PDB entry 4RX7 | X-ray diffraction, 1.80 A resolution | chain A

# Chain A
Protein: Tyrosine-protein kinase SYK
From: Homo sapiens
Notes: EC 2.7.10.2; fragment: Protein kinase domain residues 356-635
Reference sequence: P43405 (KSYK_HUMAN); residue numbers follow UniProt; this construct covers 356-635
Amino-acid sequence (289 residues; row label = number of the first residue in the row):
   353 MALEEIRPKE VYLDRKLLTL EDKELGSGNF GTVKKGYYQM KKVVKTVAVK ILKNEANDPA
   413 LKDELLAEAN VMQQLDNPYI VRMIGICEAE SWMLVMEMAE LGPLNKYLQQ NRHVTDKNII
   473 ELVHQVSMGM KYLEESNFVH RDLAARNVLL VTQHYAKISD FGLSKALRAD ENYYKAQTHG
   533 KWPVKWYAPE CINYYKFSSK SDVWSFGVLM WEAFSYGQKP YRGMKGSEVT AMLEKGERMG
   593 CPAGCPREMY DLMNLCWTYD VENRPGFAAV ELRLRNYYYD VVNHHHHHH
Disordered / not traced: 353-362, 408-410, 638-641
Sequence notes: expression tag (353-355, 636-641); conflict Thr467 (Lys in P43405)
UniProt features mapped onto this chain:
  - active site: Asp494 (Proton acceptor)
  - binding site (ATP): Leu377 to Val385, Lys402
  - modified residue: Tyr364 (Phosphotyrosine), Ser379 (Phosphoserine), Thr384 (Phosphothreonine), Tyr484 (Phosphotyrosine), Tyr507 (Phosphotyrosine), Tyr525 (Phosphotyrosine), Tyr526 (Phosphotyrosine), Thr530 (Phosphothreonine), Tyr546 (Phosphotyrosine), Ser579 (Phosphoserine), Thr582 (Phosphothreonine), Tyr629 (Phosphotyrosine), Tyr630 (Phosphotyrosine), Tyr631 (Phosphotyrosine)
  - natural variant: Met450 (M450I: In IMD82), Ser550 (S550F: In IMD82; S550Y: In IMD82)
  - mutagenesis: Tyr630 (Y630F: Loss of interaction with BLNK)
Ligand contacts: 3YV (3-{[(1R,2S)-2-aminocyclohexyl]amino}-5-{[3-(2H-1,2,3-triazol-2-yl)phenyl]amino}-1,2,4-triazine-6-carboxamide): Leu377, Gly378, Ser379, Phe382, Val385, Ala400, Lys402, Val433, Met448, Glu449, Met450, Ala451, Glu452, Gly454, Pro455, Lys458, Arg498, Asn499, Leu501, Ser511, Asp512

# Summary
Ligands of chain A: compound 3YV. UniProt lists active-site residue Asp494, 10 ATP-binding residues and one
mutagenesis site.
Chain A is Tyrosine-protein kinase SYK (Homo sapiens); the structure, SYK Catalytic Domain Complexed with a
Potent Triazine Inhibitor, was determined by X-ray diffraction, deposited together with 4RX8 and 4RX9.
